7KTJ - chains A and P of the 4 polymer chains in the assembly; structure by X-ray diffraction, 1.45 A resolution.

== Chain A ==
Name: DNA-directed DNA/RNA polymerase mu
Source organism: Homo sapiens
Notes: EC 2.7.7.7
UniProtKB: Q9NP87 (DPOLM_HUMAN); residue numbers follow UniProt; this construct covers 132-397, 410-494
Sequence (356 residues; each row starts with the number of its first residue; note: 12 numbers in that range are skipped by the numbering (no residue carries them; nothing is unmodelled there)):
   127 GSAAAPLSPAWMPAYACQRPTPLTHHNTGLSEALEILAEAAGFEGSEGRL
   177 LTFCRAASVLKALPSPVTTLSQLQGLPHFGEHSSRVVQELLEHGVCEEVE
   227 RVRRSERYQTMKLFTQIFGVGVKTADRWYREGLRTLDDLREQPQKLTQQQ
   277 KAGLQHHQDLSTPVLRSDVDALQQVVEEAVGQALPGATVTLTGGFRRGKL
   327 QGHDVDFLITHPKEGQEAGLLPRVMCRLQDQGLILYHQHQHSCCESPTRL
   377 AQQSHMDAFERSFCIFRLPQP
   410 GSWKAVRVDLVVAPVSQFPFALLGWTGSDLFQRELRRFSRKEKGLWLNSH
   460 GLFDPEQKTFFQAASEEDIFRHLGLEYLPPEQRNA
Disordered / not traced: 127-136, 366-383
Sequence notes: expression tag (127-131); conflict Gly410 (Pro in Q9NP87); engineered mutation Asp438 (Lys in Q9NP87)
Curated features (UniProtKB/Swiss-Prot):
  - region: Arg323 to Asp332 (Involved in ssDNA binding)
  - binding site (Mg(2+)): Asp330, Asp332, Asp418
  - site: Gly433 (Responsible for the low discrimination between dNTP and rNTP)
Metal / ion sites: Na+ near Phe205 (its only coordinating residue here); Ca2+ site 1: Thr241, Ile243, Val246 (shared with DT3(P) of chain P); Ca2+ site 2: Asp330, Asp332, Asp418 (together with 8-oxo-2'-deoxyguanosine-5'-triphosphate); Ca2+ site 3: Asp330, Asp332 (together with 8-oxo-2'-deoxyguanosine-5'-triphosphate)
Small-molecule neighbours: 8-oxo-2'-deoxyguanosine-5'-triphosphate (8DG): Gly319, Gly320, Arg323, Lys325, Gln327, Gly328, His329, Asp330, Asp332, Gly433, Trp434, Thr435, Gly436, Ser437, Asp438, Gln441, Arg445
From the paper describing this entry:
  - conformationally variable residues (side-chain flip): Trp434
  - mutagenesis - R445A: increased catalytic activity on dGTP misinsertion
  - mutagenesis - Q441A: unchanged catalytic activity on 8-oxodGTP

== Chain P ==
Molecule: 4-nt DNA strand
Sequence (4 nucleotides; row label = number of the first residue in the row):
     1 CGTA
Metal / ion sites: Ca2+: DT3 (shared with Thr241(A), Ile243(A), Val246(A) of chain A)

== Chain A / chain P interface ==
Pairs across the interface (19):
  Ile243(A) - DT3(P)  phosphate contact
  Phe244(A) - DT3(P)  phosphate contact
  Phe244(A) - DA4(P)  phosphate contact
  Gly245(A) - DG2(P)  phosphate contact
  Gly245(A) - DT3(P)  hydrogen bond to the phosphate
  Val246(A) - DG2(P)  hydrogen bond to the phosphate
  Val246(A) - DT3(P)  hydrogen bond to the phosphate
  Gly247(A) - DG2(P)  hydrogen bond to the phosphate
  Gly247(A) - DT3(P)  phosphate contact
  Lys249(A) - DC1(P)  phosphate contact
  Lys249(A) - DG2(P)  phosphate contact
  Thr250(A) - DC1(P)  hydrogen bond to the phosphate
  Thr250(A) - DG2(P)  hydrogen bond to the phosphate
  Gln275(A) - DG2(P)  sugar contact
  His329(A) - DA4(P)  salt bridge to the phosphate
  Asp330(A) - DA4(P)  phosphate contact
  Phe389(A) - DT3(P)  base contact
  Arg416(A) - DT3(P)  phosphate contact
  Arg416(A) - DA4(P)  salt bridge to the phosphate
Other interface residues (no listed pair), chain A (13 interface residues in all): Val248

== In short ==
The interface between chain A and chain P involves 13 residues on one side and 4 on the other, with 6 hydrogen
bonds and 2 salt bridges. Among the polar pairs are Gly245(A)-DT3(P), Val246(A)-DG2(P) and Val246(A)-DT3(P).
The paper reports that R445A of chain A increases catalytic activity on dGTP misinsertion; conformational
variability at Trp434(A).
Chain A is DNA-directed DNA/RNA polymerase mu (Homo sapiens) and chain P is a 4-nt DNA strand; the structure,
DNA Polymerase Mu (K438D), 8-oxodGTP:Ct Pre-Catalytic Ground State Ternary Complex, 20 mM Ca2+ (120min), was
determined by X-ray diffraction (same publication as 7KSS, 7KST, 7KSU, 7KSV, 7KSW, 7KSX and 25 further
entries).
